PDB entry 8H0A | X-ray diffraction, 1.94 A resolution | chain A

# Chain A
Protein: SGNH/GDSL hydrolase family protein
Source organism: Vibrio alginolyticus
UniProt: A0A7Y4B3E8 (A0A7Y4B3E8_VIBAL); residues 1-418 here = UniProt positions 1-418
Amino-acid sequence (426 residues; numbered -1 to 424; the number before each row is that of its first residue; numbers below 1 keep their minus sign (Met-1 is residue -1)):
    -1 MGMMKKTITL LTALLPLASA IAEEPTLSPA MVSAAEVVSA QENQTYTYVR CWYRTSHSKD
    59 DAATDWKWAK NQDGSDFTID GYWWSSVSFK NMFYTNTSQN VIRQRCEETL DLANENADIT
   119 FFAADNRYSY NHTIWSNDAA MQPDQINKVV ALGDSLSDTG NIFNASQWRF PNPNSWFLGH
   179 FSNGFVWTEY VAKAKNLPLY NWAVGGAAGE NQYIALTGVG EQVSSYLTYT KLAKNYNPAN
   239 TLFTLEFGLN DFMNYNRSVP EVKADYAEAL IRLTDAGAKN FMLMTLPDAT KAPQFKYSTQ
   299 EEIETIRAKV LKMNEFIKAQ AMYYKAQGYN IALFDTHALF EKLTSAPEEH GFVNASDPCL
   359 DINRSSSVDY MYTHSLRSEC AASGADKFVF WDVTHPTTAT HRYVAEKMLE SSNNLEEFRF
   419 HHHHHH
Unresolved in the structure: -1 to 27, 417-424
Disulfide bonds: Cys49-Cys104, Cys357-Cys378
Differences from the reference sequence: initiating methionine (-1); expression tag (0, 419-424)
From the paper describing this entry:
  - binding site for lauric acid: Ser153, Gly204, Asn248, Phe338, Phe388
  - catalytic residues: His393
  - conformationally variable residues (loop rearrangement, order/disorder transition, side-chain flip): Gly204, Phe245 to Arg255
  - contacts within the chain: Glu208-Asn252 (hydrogen bond), Asn248-Asn252 (hydrogen bond)
  - mutagenesis - G204A, H393A: abolished catalytic activity

# In short
From the paper: the catalytic residue His393; G204A and H393A abolish catalytic activity.
Chain A is SGNH/GDSL hydrolase family protein (Vibrio alginolyticus); the structure, Structure of the
thermolabile hemolysin from Vibrio alginolyticus (in complex with lauric acid), was determined by X-ray
diffraction (same publication as 8H09, 8H0B, 8H0C and 8H0D).
